5KAP - chain A; structure by X-ray diffraction, 2.95 A resolution.

Chain A:
Protein: Hypoxanthine-guanine phosphoribosyltransferase
Organism: Trypanosoma brucei brucei
Notes: EC 2.4.2.8
UniProt: Q07010 (HPRT_TRYBB); numbering as in UniProt (aligned over 1-210)
Sequence (216 residues; row label = number of the first residue in the row; numbers below 1 keep their minus sign (His-5 is residue -5)):
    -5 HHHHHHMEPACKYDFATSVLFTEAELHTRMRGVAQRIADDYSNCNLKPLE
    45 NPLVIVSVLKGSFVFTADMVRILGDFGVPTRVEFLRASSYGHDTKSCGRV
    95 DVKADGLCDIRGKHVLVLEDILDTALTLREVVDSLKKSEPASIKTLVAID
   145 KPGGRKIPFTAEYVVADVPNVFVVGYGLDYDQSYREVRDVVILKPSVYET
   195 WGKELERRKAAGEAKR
Unresolved in the structure: -5 to 10, 81-103, 193-210
Construct notes: expression tag (-5 to 0)
Bound ions: Mg2+ site 1: Glu113, Asp114; Mg2+ site 2: Asp173 (together with sulfate ion)
Ligand contacts: 9-(4-(phosphonobutil)hypoxanthine (6RH; 4-(6-oxidanylidene-1H-purin-9-yl)butylphosphonic acid): Ile115, Asp117, Lys145, Val165, Phe166, Val167, Leu172, Asp173
From the paper describing this entry:
  - binding site for 9-(4-(phosphonobutil)hypoxanthine: Asp117
  - binding site for sulfate ion: Gly55, Arg179
  - Mg2+ coordination: Glu113, Asp114

Summary:
Chain A binds 9-(4-(phosphonobutil)hypoxanthine. The Mg2+ site 1 is built by Glu113 and Asp114. The paper
reports a binding site for sulfate ion at Gly55 and Arg179; a binding site for
9-(4-(phosphonobutil)hypoxanthine at Asp117.
Chain A is Hypoxanthine-guanine phosphoribosyltransferase (Trypanosoma brucei brucei); the structure,
Trypanosome brucei Hypoxanthine-guanine phosphoribosyltranferase in complex with a
9-(4-(phosphonobutil)hypoxanthine, was determined by X-ray diffraction (same publication as 5JSQ, 5JV5, 5K51
and 5KAM).
